PDB entry 4RED | X-ray diffraction, 2.95 A resolution | chains A and B

== Chain A (and B) ==
Protein: 5'-AMP-activated protein kinase catalytic subunit alpha-1
From: Homo sapiens
Notes: EC 2.7.11.1, 2.7.11.27, 2.7.11.31, 2.7.11.26; fragment: human AMPK KD-AID; chain B of this document is another copy of the same molecule, construct and numbering; everything in this record applies to it too
UniProtKB: Q13131 (AAPK1_HUMAN); residues 13-353 here correspond to UniProt positions 22-362 (UniProt number = residue number + 9)
Sequence (351 residues; row label = number of the first residue in the row):
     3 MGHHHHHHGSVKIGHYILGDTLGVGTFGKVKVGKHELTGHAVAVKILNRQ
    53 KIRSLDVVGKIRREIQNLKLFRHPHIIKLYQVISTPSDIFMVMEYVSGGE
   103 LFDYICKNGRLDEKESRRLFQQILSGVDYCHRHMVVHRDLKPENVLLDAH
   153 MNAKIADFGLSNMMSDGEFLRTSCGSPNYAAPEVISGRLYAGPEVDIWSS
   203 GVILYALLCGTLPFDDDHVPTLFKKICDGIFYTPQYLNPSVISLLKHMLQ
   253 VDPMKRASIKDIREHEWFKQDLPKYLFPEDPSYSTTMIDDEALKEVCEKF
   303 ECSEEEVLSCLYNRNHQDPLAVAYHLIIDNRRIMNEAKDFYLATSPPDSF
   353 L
Disordered / not traced: 3-11, 169-177, 228-231, 352-353 (chain B: 3-11, 170-177, 352-353)
Sequence notes: expression tag (3-12); engineered mutation Ala-43 (Lys52 in Q13131); conflict Ser-260 (Thr269 in Q13131), Thr-287 (Ser296 in Q13131)
Curated features (UniProtKB/Swiss-Prot):
  - active site: Asp-141 (Proton acceptor)
  - binding site (ATP): Leu-24 to Val-32, Lys-47
  - modified residue: Thr-23 (Phosphothreonine), Thr-174 (Phosphothreonine), Thr-346 (Phosphothreonine), Ser-347 (Phosphoserine), Ser-351 (Phosphoserine)
What the authors report for this chain:
  - mutagenesis - K43A: unchanged catalytic activity
  - mutagenesis - K43A: unchanged binding to AID
  - mutagenesis - L72A, Y131A, L328A, I329A, D331K, N332A: increased catalytic activity

== How chain A and chain B interact ==
Pairs across the interface (71):
  His-17(A) with Phe-302(B)
  Tyr-18(A) with Val-324(B)
  His-37(A) with Leu-328(B)
  Leu-39(A) with Lys-301(B), hydrogen bond (backbone-side chain); Phe-302(B), hydrophobic
  His-42(A) with Leu-328(B), hydrogen bond (side chain-backbone); Ile-329(B); Asn-332(B)
  Lys-71(A) with Pro-349(B); Asp-350(B)
  Leu-72(A) with Gln-319(B); Pro-348(B); Pro-349(B), hydrogen bond (backbone-backbone); Ser-351(B)
  Phe-73(A) with Pro-348(B), hydrophobic
  Arg-74(A) with His-327(B); Tyr-343(B)
  His-75(A) with Leu-344(B)
  Lys-80(A) with Asp-331(B)
  Tyr-82(A) with Leu-328(B), hydrophobic; Asp-331(B), hydrogen bond
  Gln-83(A) with Val-324(B)
  Val-84(A) with Ser-351(B)
  Ser-127(A) with Leu-344(B)
  Tyr-131(A) with Leu-344(B), hydrophobic; Pro-348(B)
  His-135(A) with Ser-347(B); Pro-348(B)
  His-152(A) with Arg-334(B)
  Lys-276(A) with Glu-338(B), salt bridge
  Tyr-277(A) with Asp-341(B); Leu-344(B)
  Leu-278(A) with Leu-344(B)
  Phe-279(A) with Leu-344(B)
  Pro-280(A) with Leu-344(B)
  Lys-301(A) with Leu-39(B)
  Phe-302(A) with His-17(B); Leu-39(B), hydrophobic
  Gln-319(A) with Leu-72(B); Gln-83(B); Val-84(B)
  Pro-321(A) with His-17(B)
  Val-324(A) with Tyr-18(B); Tyr-82(B); Gln-83(B)
  His-327(A) with Arg-74(B)
  Leu-328(A) with His-37(B); His-42(B), hydrogen bond (backbone-side chain); Tyr-82(B)
  Ile-329(A) with Thr-40(B); His-42(B)
  Asp-331(A) with Lys-80(B); Tyr-82(B), hydrogen bond
  Asn-332(A) with His-42(B), hydrogen bond
  Asp-341(A) with Tyr-277(B)
  Phe-342(A) with Lys-276(B); Tyr-277(B), hydrophobic
  Leu-344(A) with Arg-74(B)
  Ala-345(A) with Pro-280(B), hydrophobic
  Thr-346(A) with His-135(B)
  Ser-347(A) with His-135(B)
  Pro-348(A) with Lys-71(B); Leu-72(B); Phe-73(B), hydrophobic; Tyr-131(B); His-135(B)
  Pro-349(A) with Lys-71(B); Leu-72(B), hydrogen bond (backbone-backbone)
  Asp-350(A) with Leu-70(B); Lys-71(B)
  Ser-351(A) with Val-84(B)
Other interface residues (no listed pair), chain A (50 interface residues in all): Thr-40, Val-44, Leu-70, Asn-154, His-318, Ala-325, Asn-337
Other interface residues (no listed pair), chain B (47 interface residues in all): Val-44, His-75, Glu-297, His-318, Pro-321, Ala-325, Met-336, Thr-346
From the paper, about this interface:
  - interface residues, chain A: Leu-72(A), Tyr-131(A), Leu-328(A), Ile-329(A), Asp-331(A), Asn-332(A)

== Summary ==
The interface between chain A and chain B involves 50 residues on one side and 47 on the other, with 8
hydrogen bonds and 1 salt bridge. Polar pairs include Lys-276(A)/Glu-338(B), Leu-39(A)/Lys-301(B) and
His-42(A)/Leu-328(B). The paper reports that L72A, Y131A and L328A of chain A, among others, increase
catalytic activity; interface residues Leu-72(A), Tyr-131(A) and Leu-328(A) among others; 7 substitutions were
tested in all.
Both chains are 5'-AMP-activated protein kinase catalytic subunit alpha-1 (Homo sapiens). Entry 4RED (Crystal
structure of human AMPK alpha1 KD-AID with K43A mutation) was determined by X-ray diffraction (same
publication as 4RER and 4REW).
